Entry 5T0D (X-ray diffraction, 2.86 A resolution); this record covers chains D and E of the 6 polymer chains in the assembly.

[Chain D]
Molecule: Hemagglutinin HA2 chain
Organism: H6N1 subtype
UniProt: A0A0J9X267 (A0A0J9X267_9INFA); residues 1-180 here = UniProt positions 1-180
Amino-acid sequence (180 residues; numbered 1 to 180; the number before each row is that of its first residue):
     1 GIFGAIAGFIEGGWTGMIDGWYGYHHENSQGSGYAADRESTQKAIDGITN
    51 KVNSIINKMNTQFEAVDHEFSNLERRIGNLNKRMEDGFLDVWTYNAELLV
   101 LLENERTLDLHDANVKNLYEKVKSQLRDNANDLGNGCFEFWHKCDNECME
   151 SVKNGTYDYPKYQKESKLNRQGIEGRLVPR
Disordered / not traced: 174-180
Disulfides: Cys144-Cys148

[Chain E]
Molecule: Hemagglutinin
Organism: H6N1 subtype
UniProt: A0A0J9X268 (A0A0J9X268_9INFA); residues -1 to 331 here correspond to UniProt positions 1-333 (UniProt number = residue number + 2)
Amino-acid sequence (333 residues; numbered -1 to 331; the number before each row is that of its first residue; numbers below 1 keep their minus sign (Ala-1 is residue -1)):
    -1 ADPGDKICIGYHANNSTTQVDTLLEKNVTVTHSVELLENQKEKRFCKIMN
    49 KAPLDLKDCTIEGWILGNPKCDLLLGDQSWSYIVERPNAQNGICYPGVLN
    99 ELEELKAFIGSGERVERFEMFPKSTWAGVDTSRGVTNACPSYTIDSSFYR
   149 NLVWIVKTDSATYPVIKGTYNNTGTQPILYFWGVHHPLDTTVQDNLYGSG
   199 DKYVRMGTESMNFAKSPEIAARPAVNDQRSRIDYYWSVLRPGETLNVESN
   249 GNLIAPWYAYKFVSTNKKGAVFKSDLPIENCDATCQTITGVLRTNKTFQN
   299 VSPLWIGECPKYVKSESLRLATGLRNVPQIATR
Disordered / not traced: -1 to 0, 263-264, 328-331
Disulfides: Cys44-Cys279, Cys57-Cys69, Cys92-Cys137, Cys283-Cys307
Covalent attachments: N-acetylglucosamine (NAG) linked to Asn169
Construct notes: engineered mutation Asp225 (Gly227 in A0A0J9X268)
What the authors report for this chain:
  - binding site for beta-D-galactopyranose: Asp225
  - mutagenesis - A222K/G225D, G225D: increased binding to human-type receptors
  - mutagenesis - G225D: abolished binding to avian-type receptors
  - mutagenesis - G225D: increased binding to human trachea epithelium
  - mutagenesis - G225D: abolished binding to chicken trachea
  - mutagenesis - G225D: decreased stability
  - mutagenesis - L186P, L186S, Q226L: decreased binding to avian-type receptors

[Chain D / chain E interface]
Contacting residue pairs - 12 pairs, chain D then chain E:
  Gly47(D) with Leu22(E)
  Asn50(D) with Thr20(E); Leu21(E), hydrogen bond (side chain-backbone); Leu22(E); Glu23(E); Lys24(E)
  Lys51(D) with Leu21(E), hydrogen bond (backbone-backbone); Leu22(E)
  Ser54(D) with Leu21(E), hydrogen bond (side chain-backbone)
  Glu103(D) with Leu21(E)
  Arg106(D) with Leu21(E)
  Leu110(D) with Leu22(E), hydrophobic
Also at the interface, not in a pair above, chain D (9 interface residues in all): Asp46, Ile48

[Summary]
9 residues of chain D face 5 of chain E across their interface, with 3 hydrogen bonds. Polar pairs include
Asn50(D)-Leu21(E), Ser54(D)-Leu21(E) and Lys51(D)-Leu21(E). Covalently linked N-acetylglucosamine: at
Asn169(E). From the paper: a binding site for beta-D-galactopyranose at Asp225(E); L186P, L186S and Q226L of
chain E reduce binding to avian-type receptors; 5 substitutions were tested in all.
Chain D is Hemagglutinin HA2 chain and chain E is Hemagglutinin, both from H6N1 subtype; the structure,
Crystal structure of H6 hemagglutinin G225D mutant from Taiwan (2013) H6N1 influenza virus in complex with
..., was determined by X-ray diffraction together with 5T08, 5T0B and 5T0E from the same study.
